PDB entry 7LJC | electron microscopy, 3.00 A resolution | chains B and N of the 5 polymer chains in the assembly

Chain B:
Name: Guanine nucleotide-binding protein G(I)/G(S)/G(T) subunit beta-1
Organism: Rattus norvegicus
Reference sequence: P54311 (GBB1_RAT); numbering as in UniProt (aligned over 2-340)
Sequence (353 residues; each row starts with the number of its first residue; numbers below 1 keep their minus sign (His-12 is residue -12)):
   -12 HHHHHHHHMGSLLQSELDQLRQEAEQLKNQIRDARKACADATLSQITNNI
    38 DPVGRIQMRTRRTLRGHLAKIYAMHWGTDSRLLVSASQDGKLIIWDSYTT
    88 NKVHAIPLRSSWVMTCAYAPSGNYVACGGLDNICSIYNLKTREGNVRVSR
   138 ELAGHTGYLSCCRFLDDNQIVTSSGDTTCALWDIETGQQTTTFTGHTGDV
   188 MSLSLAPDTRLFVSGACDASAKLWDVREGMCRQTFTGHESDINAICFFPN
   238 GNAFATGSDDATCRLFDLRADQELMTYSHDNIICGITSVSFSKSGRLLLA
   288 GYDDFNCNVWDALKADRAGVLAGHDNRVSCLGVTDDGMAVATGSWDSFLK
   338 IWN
Unresolved in the structure: -12 to 2
Differences from the reference sequence: expression tag (-12 to 1)
Swiss-Prot annotation at these positions:
  - modified residue: Ser2 (N-acetylserine), His266 (Phosphohistidine)

Chain N:
Name: Nanoboy 35
Organism: Lama glama
Sequence (135 residues; row label = number of the first residue in the row; numbering starts at 0):
     0 MQVQLQESGGGLVQPGGSLRLSCAASGFTFSNYKMNWVRQAPGKGLEWVS
    50 DISQSGASISYTGSVKGRFTISRDNAKNTLYLQMNSLKPEDTAVYYCARC
   100 PAPFTRDCFDVTSTTYAYRGQGTQVTVSSHHHHHH
Unresolved in the structure: 0, 128-134
Disulfide bonds: Cys22-Cys96, Cys99-Cys107

Chain B / chain N interface:
Pairs across the interface - 25 pairs, chain B then chain N:
  Arg8(B) with Gln120(N)
  Lys15(B) with Gln1(N); Gln3(N), hydrogen bond
  Thr184(B) with Thr114(N)
  Cys204(B) with Ala116(N); Tyr117(N), hydrogen bond (backbone-side chain)
  Asp205(B) with Ala116(N); Tyr117(N)
  Ala206(B) with Tyr117(N), hydrogen bond (backbone-side chain)
  Thr223(B) with Gln1(N), hydrogen bond (backbone-backbone)
  His225(B) with Val2(N)
  Glu226(B) with Val2(N); Gly26(N); Phe27(N); Thr28(N); Tyr32(N), hydrogen bond; Arg98(N), hydrogen bond (backbone-side chain)
  Ser227(B) with Pro100(N), hydrogen bond (side chain-backbone); Tyr117(N), hydrogen bond (backbone-side chain)
  Asp228(B) with Pro100(N); Tyr117(N), hydrogen bond
  Asp246(B) with Pro102(N)
  Asp247(B) with Tyr32(N); Pro102(N)
  Ile270(B) with Phe103(N), hydrophobic
Other interface residues (no listed pair), chain B (16 interface residues in all): Glu12, Arg19
Other interface residues (no listed pair), chain N (16 interface residues in all): Ala101

In short:
The chain B/chain N interface involves 16 residues from each chain, with 9 hydrogen bonds. Polar pairs include
Lys15(B)-Gln3(N), Cys204(B)-Tyr117(N) and Ala206(B)-Tyr117(N).
Here chain B is Guanine nucleotide-binding protein G(I)/G(S)/G(T) subunit beta-1 (Rattus norvegicus) and chain
N is Nanoboy 35 (Lama glama). Entry 7LJC (Allosteric modulator LY3154207 binding to SKF-81297-bound dopamine
receptor 1 in complex with miniGs protein) was determined by electron microscopy (same publication as 7LJD).
